Entry 2UUB (X-ray diffraction, 2.80 A resolution); this record covers chains A and N of the 23 polymer chains in the assembly.

== Chain A ==
Molecule: 16S Ribosomal RNA
Source organism: Thermus thermophilus
Sequence (1522 nucleotides; each row starts with the number of its first residue; note: 44 numbers in that range are skipped by the numbering (no residue carries them; nothing is unmodelled there); a row labelled like 189A-189L holds insertion residues (189A, then the next letters in order); numbering starts at 0):
     0 UUUGUUGGAGAGUUUGAUCCUGGCUCAGGGUGAACGCUGGCGGCGUGCCU
    50 AAGACAUGCAAGUCGUGCGGGCCG
    76 CGGGGUUUU
    88 ACUCCG
    96 UGGUCAGCGGCGGACGGGUGAGUAACGCGUGGGU
  129A G
   130 ACCUACCCGGAAGAGGGGGACAACCCGGGGAAACUCGGGCUAAUCCCCCA
   180 UGUGGACCCG
189A-189L CCCCUUGGGGUG
   190 UGUCCAAAGGGCUUU
   216 GCCCGCUUCCGGAUGGGCCCGCGUCCCAUCAGCUAGUUGGUGGGGUAAUG
   266 GCCCACCAAGGCGACGACGGGUAGCCGGUCUGAGAGGAUGGCCGGCCACA
   316 GGGGCACUGAGACACGGGCCCCACUCCUACGGGAGGCAGCAGUUAGGAAU
   366 CUUCCGCAAUGGGCGCAAGCCUGACGGAGCGACGCCGCUUGGAGGAAGAA
   416 GCCCUUCGGGGUGUAAACUCCUGA
   441 ACCCGGGACGAAACCCCC
   460 GA
   470 CGAGGGGA
   479 CUGACGGUACCGGGGUAA
   498 UAGCGCCGGCCAACUCCGUGCCAGCAGCCGCGGUAAUACGGAGGGCGCGA
   548 GCGUUACCCGGAUUCACUGGGCGUAAAGGGCGUGUAGGCGGCCUGGGGCG
   598 UCCCAUGUGAAAGACCACGGCUCAACCGUGGGGGAGCGUGGGAUACGCUC
   648 AGGCUAGACGGUGGGAGAGGGUGGUGGAAUUCCCGGAGUAGCGGUGAAAU
   698 GCGCAGAUACCGGGAGGAACGCCGAUGGCGAAGGCAGCCACCUGGUCCAC
   748 CCGUGACGCUGAGGCGCGAAAGCGUGGGGAGCAAACCGGAUUAGAUACCC
   798 GGGUAGUCCACGCCCUAAACGAUGCGCGCUAGGUCUCUGGGUCU
   848 CCUGGGGGCCGAAGCUAACGCGUUAAGCGCGCCGCCUGGGGAGUACGGCC
   898 GCAAGGCUGAAACUCAAAGGAAUUGACGGGGGCCCGCACAAGCGGUGGAG
   948 CAUGUGGUUUAAUUCGAAGCAACGCGAAGAACCUUACCAGGCCUUGACAU
   998 GCUA
 1001A G
  1002 GGAACCCGGGUGAAAGCCUGGGGUGCCCC
1030A-1030D GCGA
  1031 GGGGAGCCCUAGCACAGGUGCUGCAUGGCCGUCGUCAGCUCGUGCCGUGA
  1081 GGUGUUGGGUUAAGUCCCGCAACGAGCGCAACCCCCGCCGUUAGUUGCCA
  1131 GCGGUUCGGCCGGGCACUCUAACGGGACUGCCCGCG
  1168 AAAGCGGGAGGAAGGAGGGGACGACGUCUGGUCAGCAUGGCCCUUACGGC
  1218 CUGGGCGACACACGUGCUACAAUGCCCACUACAAAGCGAUGCCACCCGGC
  1268 AACGGGGAGCUAAUCGCAAAAAGGUGGGCCCAGUUCGGAUUGGGGUCUGC
  1318 AACCCGACCCCAUGAAGCCGGAAUCGCUAGUAAUCGCGGAUCAGCC
 1363A A
  1364 UGCCGCGGUGAAUACGUUCCCGGGCCUUGUACACACCGCCCGUCACGCCA
  1414 UGGGAGCGGGCUCUACCCGAAGUCGCCGG
1442A-1442B GA
  1443 GCCUA
  1452 C
  1456 GGGCAGGCGCCGAGGGUAGGGCCCGUGACUGGGGCGAAGUCGUAACAAGG
  1506 UAGCUGUACCGGAAGGUGCGGCUGGAUCACCUCCUUUCU
Not modelled in the structure: 0-4, 1534-1538
Bound ions: Mg2+ site 1: U12, G22; Mg2+ site 2: U12, C526, A914; Mg2+ site 3: G15, U920; Mg2+ site 4 near G21 (its only coordinating residue here); Mg2+ site 5: A33, C398; Mg2+ site 6: U37, G38; Mg2+ site 7: C48, U114; Mg2+ site 8: C48, G115; Mg2+ site 9 near A53 (its only coordinating residue here); Mg2+ site 10: C58, U387, G388; Mg2+ site 11: A59, U387; Mg2+ site 12: G61, U62, G105; 126 more Mg2+ sites not listed; 23 more K+ sites not listed
Ligand contacts: paromomycin (PAR): G1405, U1406, C1407, A1408, C1409, G1489, C1490, G1491, A1492, A1493, G1494, U1495, C1496
What the authors report for this chain:
  - Mg2+ coordination: C518
  - conformationally variable residues: G530

== Chain N ==
Protein: 30S ribosomal protein S14
Source organism: Thermus thermophilus
Reference sequence: Q5SHQ1 (RS14_THET8); residues 2-61 here correspond to UniProt positions 1-60 (UniProt number = residue number - 1)
Amino-acid sequence (61 residues; row label = number of the first residue in the row):
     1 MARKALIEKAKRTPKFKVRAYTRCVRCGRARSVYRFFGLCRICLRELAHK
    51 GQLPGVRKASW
Not modelled in the structure: 1
Bound ions: Mg2+: Ala2 (shared with G1048(A) of chain A); Zn2+: Cys24, Cys27, Cys40

== How chain A and chain N interact ==
Contacting residue pairs (73; chain A residue first):
  G973(A) with Arg29(N), sugar contact; Arg41(N), hydrogen bond to the phosphate
  A974(A) with Arg29(N), salt bridge to the phosphate; Arg31(N), base contact; Ser32(N), phosphate contact; Arg41(N), salt bridge to the phosphate
  A975(A) with Ser32(N), hydrogen bond to the sugar; Tyr34(N), base contact
  G976(A) with Arg31(N), phosphate contact; Ser32(N), hydrogen bond to the phosphate
  C979(A) with Val18(N), hydrogen bond to the base; Arg19(N), hydrogen bond to the base
  C980(A) with Val18(N), base contact; Arg19(N), hydrogen bond to the sugar; Tyr21(N), sugar contact
  U981(A) with Leu6(N), phosphate contact; Tyr21(N), sugar contact; Arg23(N), phosphate contact; Ala30(N), phosphate contact
  U982(A) with Leu6(N), sugar contact; Arg23(N), salt bridge to the phosphate; Ala30(N), phosphate contact
  A983(A) with Arg3(N), salt bridge to the phosphate; Leu6(N), phosphate contact
  A994(A) with Ala5(N), base contact
  C995(A) with Lys4(N), hydrogen bond to the sugar
  A1015(A) with Lys15(N), phosphate contact
  A1016(A) with Lys15(N), salt bridge to the phosphate
  G1047(A) with Lys4(N), salt bridge to the phosphate
  G1048(A) with Arg3(N), phosphate contact; Lys4(N), hydrogen bond to the phosphate
  U1049(A) with Ala2(N), hydrogen bond to the base; Arg3(N), phosphate contact
  C1059(A) with Arg45(N), hydrogen bond to the phosphate
  C1060(A) with Arg45(N), salt bridge to the phosphate
  C1113(A) with Arg57(N), sugar contact
  C1114(A) with Ser60(N), hydrogen bond to the sugar
  C1115(A) with Ser60(N), sugar contact; Trp61(N), sugar contact
  G1186(A) with Trp61(N), hydrogen bond to the base
  G1187(A) with Ser60(N), hydrogen bond to the base; Trp61(N), sugar contact
  A1188(A) with Lys58(N), hydrogen bond to the phosphate; Ser60(N), sugar contact
  C1189(A) with Lys58(N), salt bridge to the phosphate
  G1202(A) with Ala2(N), phosphate contact; Cys27(N), hydrogen bond to the sugar; Arg29(N), hydrogen bond to the sugar; Ile42(N), base contact; Glu46(N), hydrogen bond to the base
  C1203(A) with Ala2(N), hydrogen bond to the phosphate; Cys27(N), sugar contact
  G1216(A) with Arg3(N), salt bridge to the phosphate; Ala5(N), sugar contact
  C1217(A) with Arg3(N), salt bridge to the phosphate; Ala5(N), phosphate contact
  U1219(A) with Arg19(N), salt bridge to the phosphate
  G1316(A) with Val18(N), phosphate contact
  C1317(A) with Phe16(N), stacking on the base; Lys17(N), phosphate contact; Val18(N), phosphate contact; Arg19(N), base contact
  A1357(A) with Tyr34(N), sugar contact
  U1358(A) with Val33(N), sugar contact; Tyr34(N), phosphate contact; Arg35(N), hydrogen bond to the phosphate
  C1359(A) with Thr22(N), phosphate contact; Val33(N), phosphate contact; Arg35(N), salt bridge to the phosphate
  A1360(A) with Val18(N), base contact; Arg35(N), salt bridge to the phosphate
  G1368(A) with Trp61(N), phosphate contact
  C1369(A) with Trp61(N), hydrogen bond to the phosphate
Interface residues without a listed pair, chain A (42 interface residues in all): A977, A996, C1218, G1220
Interface residues without a listed pair, chain N (35 interface residues in all): Glu8, Lys11, Ala20, Phe36, Cys43, Ala59

== In short ==
42 residues of chain A face 35 of chain N across their interface, with 20 hydrogen bonds, 13 salt bridges and
1 aromatic stacking contact. Polar pairs include C979(A)-Val18(N), C979(A)-Arg19(N) and U1049(A)-Ala2(N).
Bound to chain A: paromomycin. U12(A) and G22(A) coordinate Mg2+ site 1. The paper reports Mg2+ coordination
by C518(A); conformational variability at G530(A).
Chain A is 16S Ribosomal RNA and chain N is 30S ribosomal protein S14, both from Thermus thermophilus; the
structure, Structure of the Thermus thermophilus 30S ribosomal subunit complexed with a Valine-ASL with cmo5U
in position ..., was determined by X-ray diffraction, deposited together with 2UUC, 2UU9 and 2UUA.
